PDB entry 5B06 | X-ray diffraction, 1.80 A resolution | chain A

[Chain A]
Protein: Lysozyme C
From: Gallus gallus
Notes: EC 3.2.1.17
UniProtKB: P00698 (LYSC_CHICK); residues 1-129 here correspond to UniProt positions 19-147 (UniProt number = residue number + 18)
Sequence (129 residues; row label = number of the first residue in the row):
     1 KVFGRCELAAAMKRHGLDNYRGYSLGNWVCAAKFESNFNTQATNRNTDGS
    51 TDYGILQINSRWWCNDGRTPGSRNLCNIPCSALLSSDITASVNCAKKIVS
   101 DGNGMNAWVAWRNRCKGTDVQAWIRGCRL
Disulfide bonds: Cys6-Cys127, Cys30-Cys115, Cys64-Cys80, Cys76-Cys94
Bound ions: Na+ site 1 near Arg21 (its only coordinating residue here); Na+ site 2: Gln41, Thr43, Tyr53; Na+ site 3: Gly49, Thr51, Asp66, Thr69; Na+ site 4: Tyr53, Ser91; Na+ site 5 near Asn65 (its only coordinating residue here); Na+ site 6: Leu83, Ser91
UniProt features mapped onto this chain:
  - active site: Glu35, Asp52
  - binding site (substrate): Asp101

[Overview]
The Na+ site 2 is built by Gln41, Thr43 and Tyr53. The Na+ site 3 is built by Gly49, Thr51, Asp66 and Thr69.
UniProt lists active-site residues Glu35 and Asp52 and substrate-binding residue Asp101.
Chain A is Lysozyme C (Gallus gallus); the structure, Lysozyme (denatured by NaOD and refolded), was
determined by X-ray diffraction (same publication as 5B05 and 5B07).
